Entry 5LXP (X-ray diffraction, 2.07 A resolution); this record covers chains A and B.

Chain A (and B):
Molecule: Poly [ADP-ribose] polymerase 14
Organism: Homo sapiens
Notes: EC 2.4.2.30; chain B of this document is another copy of the same molecule, construct and numbering; everything in this record applies to it too
UniProt: Q460N5 (PAR14_HUMAN); residue numbers follow UniProt; this construct covers 1611-1801
Chain sequence (193 residues; numbered 1609 to 1801; the number before each row is that of its first residue):
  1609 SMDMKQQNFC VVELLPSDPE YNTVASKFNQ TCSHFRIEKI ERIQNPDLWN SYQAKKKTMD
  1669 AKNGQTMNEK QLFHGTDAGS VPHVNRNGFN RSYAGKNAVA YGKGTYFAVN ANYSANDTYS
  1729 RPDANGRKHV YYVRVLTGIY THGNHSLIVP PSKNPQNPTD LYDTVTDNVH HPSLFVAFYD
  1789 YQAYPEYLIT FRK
Disordered / not traced: 1609-1610, 1700-1708 (chain B: 1609, 1700-1710)
Differences from the reference sequence: expression tag (1609-1610)
Small-molecule neighbours: 7AG (N'-(3-aminocarbonylphenyl)-N-[[1-[(2R)-2-phenylpropyl]-1,2,3-triazol-4-yl]methyl]pentanediamide): Phe1681, His1682, Gly1683, Tyr1714, Phe1715, Ala1716, Tyr1721, Ser1722, Thr1726, Tyr1727, Leu1782

How chain A and chain B interact:
Cross-chain cystine bridges: Cys1618(A)-Cys1618(B)
Contacting residue pairs (30; chain A residue first):
  Met1612(A) with Leu1623(B), hydrophobic
  Gln1614(A) with Glu1621(B); Leu1623(B)
  Asn1616(A) with Val1619(B); Val1620(B); Glu1621(B), hydrogen bond (side chain-backbone)
  Phe1617(A) with Cys1618(B); Val1619(B), hydrogen bond (backbone-backbone)
  Cys1618(A) with Phe1617(B); Cys1618(B), disulfide
  Val1619(A) with Asn1616(B); Phe1617(B), hydrogen bond (backbone-backbone); Arg1694(B), hydrogen bond (backbone-side chain)
  Val1620(A) with Asn1616(B)
  Glu1621(A) with Gln1614(B); Asn1616(B), hydrogen bond (backbone-side chain); Arg1694(B), salt bridge
  Leu1623(A) with Met1612(B), hydrophobic; Gln1614(B)
  Lys1647(A) with Arg1694(B)
  Glu1649(A) with Arg1694(B), salt bridge
  Ala1686(A) with Gly1687(B)
  Gly1687(A) with Ala1686(B); Gly1687(B)
  Val1689(A) with Pro1690(B), hydrophobic
  Pro1690(A) with Val1689(B), hydrophobic
  Arg1694(A) with Val1619(B), hydrogen bond (side chain-backbone); Glu1621(B), salt bridge; Lys1647(B); Glu1649(B), salt bridge
Other interface residues (no listed pair), chain A (19 interface residues in all): Leu1622, His1691, Arg1735
Other interface residues (no listed pair), chain B (18 interface residues in all): His1691, Arg1735

Summary:
19 residues of chain A and 18 residues of chain B are in contact; the contacts include 1 disulfide bond, 6
hydrogen bonds and 4 salt bridges. Among the polar pairs are Glu1621(A)-Arg1694(B), Glu1649(A)-Arg1694(B) and
Asn1616(A)-Glu1621(B). Bound to chain A: compound 7AG.
Chain A and chain B are both Poly [ADP-ribose] polymerase 14 (Homo sapiens); the structure, Human PARP14
(ARTD8), catalytic fragment in complex with inhibitor H5, was determined by X-ray diffraction together with
5LYH from the same study.
